Entry 6F4Y (X-ray diffraction, 1.92 A resolution); this record covers chain A.

Chain A:
Molecule: Steroid Delta-isomerase
From: Pseudomonas putida
Notes: EC 5.3.3.1
UniProtKB: P07445 (SDIS_PSEPU); residue numbers follow UniProt; this construct covers 3-127
Chain sequence (125 residues; row label = number of the first residue in the row):
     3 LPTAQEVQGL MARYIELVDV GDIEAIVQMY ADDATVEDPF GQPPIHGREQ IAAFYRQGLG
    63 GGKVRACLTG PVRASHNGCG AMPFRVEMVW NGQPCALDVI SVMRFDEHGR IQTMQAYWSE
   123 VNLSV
Differences from the reference sequence: engineered mutation Ser-103 (Asp in P07445)
Curated features (UniProtKB/Swiss-Prot):
  - active site: Tyr-16 (Proton donor), Asp-40 (Proton acceptor)
  - mutagenesis: Tyr-16 (Y16F: Reduces activity 2000-fold. Reduces activity 10000-fold; when associated with E-103; N-103 or L-103; Y16S: Reduces activity 20-fold), Tyr-32 (Y32S: Reduces activity 4-fold), Tyr-57 (Y57S: Reduces activity 100-fold), Trp-92 (W92A: Slightly reduces activity. Reduces protein stability), Leu-125 (L125A: Slightly reduces activity and reduces protein stability; when associated with A-127), Val-127 (V127A: Slightly reduces activity and reduces protein stability; when associated with A-125)
From the paper describing this entry:
  - catalytic residues: Asp-40 (citing earlier work)
  - mutagenesis - D103S: increased catalytic activity on 3
  - mutagenesis - L99I, L99V: increased catalytic activity
  - conformationally variable residues (loop rearrangement): Met-90 to Ala-98

In short:
From UniProt: active-site residues Tyr-16 and Asp-40 and 6 mutagenesis sites. The paper reports the catalytic
residue Asp-40; L99I and L99V increase catalytic activity.
Chain A is Steroid Delta-isomerase (Pseudomonas putida); the structure, Crystal structure of ketosteroid
isomerase variant D103S, was determined by X-ray diffraction (same publication as 6F50, 6F53 and 6F54).
